9MQ8 - chains E and F of the 12 polymer chains in the assembly; structure by electron microscopy, 3.73 A resolution.

[Chain E]
Name: Hemagglutinin HA1 chain
Organism: Influenza A virus
UniProtKB: A0AAX6NN08 (A0AAX6NN08_9INFA); the construct lacks a stretch of the UniProt sequence, so the offset changes along the chain: -5 to 53 = UniProt 1-59; 54-80 = UniProt 61-87; 81-92 = UniProt 89-100; 93-121 = UniProt 102-130; 3 more segments
Sequence (342 residues; row label = number of the first residue in the row; a row labelled like 121A-121B holds insertion residues (121A, then the next letters in order); numbers below 1 keep their minus sign (Met-5 is residue -5)):
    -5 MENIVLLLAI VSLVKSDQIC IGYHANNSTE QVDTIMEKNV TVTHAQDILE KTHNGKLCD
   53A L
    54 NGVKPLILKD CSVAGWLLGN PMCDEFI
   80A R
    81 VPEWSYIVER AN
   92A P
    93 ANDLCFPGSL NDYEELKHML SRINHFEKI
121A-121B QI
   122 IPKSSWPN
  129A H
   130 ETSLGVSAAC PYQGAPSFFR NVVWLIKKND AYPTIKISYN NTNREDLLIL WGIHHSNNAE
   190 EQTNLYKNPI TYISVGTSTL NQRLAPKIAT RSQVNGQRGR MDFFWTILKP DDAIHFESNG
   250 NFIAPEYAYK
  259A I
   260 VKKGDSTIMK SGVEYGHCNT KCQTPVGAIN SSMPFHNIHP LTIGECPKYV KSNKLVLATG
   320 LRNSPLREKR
Disordered / not traced: -5 to 13, 24-28, 263-266, 275-277, 323-329
Differences from the reference sequence: conflict Phe98 (Tyr107 in A0AAX6NN08), Ile199 (Thr211 in A0AAX6NN08)
Disulfide bonds: Cys97-Cys139

[Chain F]
Name: Hemagglutinin HA2 chain
Organism: Influenza A virus
Sequence (227 residues; numbered -1 to 225; the number before each row is that of its first residue; numbers below 1 keep their minus sign (Gly-1 is residue -1)):
    -1 GLFGAIAGFI EGGWQGMVDG WYGYHHSNEQ GSGYAADKES TQKAIDGVTN KVNSIIDKMN
    59 TQFEAVGREF NNLERRIENL NKKMEDGFLD VWTYNAELLV LMENERTLDF HDSNVKNLYD
   119 KVRLQLRDNA KELGNGCFEF YHKCDNECME SVRNGTYDYP QYSEEARLKR EEISGSGYIP
   179 EAPRDGQAYV RKDGEWVLLS TFLGSGLNDI FEAQKIEWHE GHHHHHH
Disordered / not traced: -1 to 38, 125-225

[Chain E / chain F interface]
Pairs across the interface - 25 pairs, chain E then chain F:
  Ile29(E) - Leu99(F)  hydrophobic
  Ile29(E) - Glu103(F)
  Glu106(E) - Asn69(F)
  Ile267(E) - Val64(F)
  Phe294(E) - Ala94(F)  hydrophobic
  Thr301(E) - Ala63(F)
  Ile302(E) - Val64(F)  hydrophobic
  Gly303(E) - Glu62(F)
  Glu304(E) - Gln60(F)
  Glu304(E) - Glu62(F)
  Lys307(E) - Asn58(F)
  Lys307(E) - Trp90(F)
  Tyr308(E) - Leu87(F)  hydrophobic
  Val309(E) - Thr91(F)
  Val309(E) - Ala94(F)  hydrophobic
  Lys310(E) - Thr91(F)
  Leu314(E) - Val98(F)  hydrophobic
  Val315(E) - Asn102(F)
  Leu316(E) - Glu101(F)
  Ala317(E) - Thr105(F)
  Ala317(E) - His109(F)  hydrogen bond (backbone-side chain)
  Thr318(E) - Val46(F)
  Thr318(E) - His109(F)  hydrogen bond
  Gly319(E) - Ile43(F)
  Asn322(E) - Asn112(F)  hydrogen bond
Other interface residues (no listed pair), chain E (22 interface residues in all): Tyr17, His110, Pro293
Other interface residues (no listed pair), chain F (27 interface residues in all): Val50, Ile54, Arg66, Glu67, Phe68, Glu95, Val113

[In short]
22 residues of chain E and 27 residues of chain F are in contact, with 3 hydrogen bonds. Among the polar pairs
are Ala317(E)-His109(F), Thr318(E)-His109(F) and Asn322(E)-Asn112(F).
Chain E is Hemagglutinin HA1 chain and chain F is Hemagglutinin HA2 chain, both from Influenza A virus; the
structure, Cryo-EM structure of hemagglutinin H5N1 in complex with Fab 310-33-1_H02, was determined by
electron microscopy.
